Entry 7TMZ (X-ray diffraction, 2.20 A resolution); this record covers chains H and L of the 4 polymer chains in the assembly.

Chain H:
Molecule: Fab heavy chain
From: Mus musculus
Notes: antibody fragment or engineered binder
Sequence (216 residues; each row starts with the number of its first residue; note: 3 numbers in that range are skipped by the numbering (no residue carries them; nothing is unmodelled there)):
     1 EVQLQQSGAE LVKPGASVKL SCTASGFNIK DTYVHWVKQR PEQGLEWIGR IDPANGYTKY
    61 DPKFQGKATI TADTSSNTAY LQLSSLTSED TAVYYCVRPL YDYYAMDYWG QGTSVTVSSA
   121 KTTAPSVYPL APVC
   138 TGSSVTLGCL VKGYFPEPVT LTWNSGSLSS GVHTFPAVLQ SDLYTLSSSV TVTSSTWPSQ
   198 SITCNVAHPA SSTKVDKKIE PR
Cystine bridges: C22-C96, C146-C201

Chain L:
Molecule: Fab light chain
From: Mus musculus
Notes: antibody fragment or engineered binder
Sequence (214 residues; each row starts with the number of its first residue):
     1 DILMTQSPSS MSVSLGDTVS ITCHASQGIS SNIGWLQQKP GKSFMGLIYY GTNLVDGVPS
    61 RFSGSGSGAD YSLTISSLDS EDFADYYCVQ YAQLPYTFGG GTKLEIKRAD AAPTVSIFPP
   121 SSEQLTSGGA SVVCFLNNFY PKDINVKWKI DGSERQNGVL NSWTDQDSKD STYSMSSTLT
   181 LTKDEYERHN SYTCEATHKT STSPIVKSFN RNEC
Cystine bridges: C23-C88, C134-C194

Interface between chain H and chain L:
Disulfides between the chains: C134(H)-C214(L)
Pairs across the interface (74):
  H35(H) with Y96(L)
  V37(H) with F98(L), hydrophobic
  Q39(H) with Q38(L), hydrogen bond; F44(L); Y87(L)
  L45(H) with F44(L), hydrophobic; Y87(L), hydrophobic; F98(L), hydrophobic
  W47(H) with P95(L), hydrophobic; Y96(L); F98(L)
  K59(H) with L94(L)
  D61(H) with P95(L)
  Y95(H) with Q38(L), hydrogen bond; S43(L); F44(L), hydrophobic
  L100(H) with V55(L), hydrophobic; D56(L)
  Y101(H) with Y49(L); D56(L), hydrogen bond
  D102(H) with Y49(L); Y91(L), hydrogen bond
  Y104(H) with Y91(L); Y96(L), hydrogen bond (backbone-side chain)
  M106(H) with L36(L); Y96(L), hydrophobic
  D107(H) with G46(L), hydrogen bond (backbone-backbone); Y49(L)
  W109(H) with L36(L); F44(L), hydrophobic
  G110(H) with S43(L), hydrogen bond (backbone-side chain)
  Q111(H) with S43(L)
  Y128(H) with S121(L); E123(L); Q124(L); S127(L)
  P129(H) with S121(L); E123(L)
  L130(H) with F118(L); V133(L), hydrophobic
  A131(H) with F118(L)
  V133(H) with P119(L); F209(L), hydrophobic; C214(L), hydrophobic
  C134(H) with C214(L), disulfide
  T143(H) with S116(L); F118(L)
  L144(H) with F118(L)
  L147(H) with S131(L)
  K149(H) with T180(L)
  S167(H) with K169(L), hydrogen bond
  H170(H) with N137(L); N138(L), hydrogen bond; S174(L)
  F172(H) with F135(L), hydrophobic; N137(L); S162(L); T164(L); S174(L); M175(L); S176(L)
  P173(H) with S162(L), hydrogen bond (backbone-side chain); W163(L)
  V175(H) with L160(L), hydrophobic; N161(L); S162(L)
  Q177(H) with L160(L)
  T182(H) with L160(L)
  S184(H) with S176(L), hydrogen bond
  S185(H) with F135(L)
  S186(H) with F135(L); N137(L), hydrogen bond
  R219(H) with P119(L), hydrogen bond (side chain-backbone); P120(L)
Interface residues without a listed pair, chain H (45 interface residues in all): E46, R50, K63, A105, P132, G145, K214
Interface residues without a listed pair, chain L (44 interface residues in all): D1, K42, M45, Y50, I117

Overview:
45 residues of chain H and 44 residues of chain L are in contact; the contacts include 1 disulfide bond and 13
hydrogen bonds. Polar pairs include Q39(H)-Q38(L), Y95(H)-Q38(L) and Y101(H)-D56(L).
Here chain H is Fab heavy chain and chain L is Fab light chain, both from Mus musculus. Entry 7TMZ (Integrin
alpha IIB beta3 complex with BMS compound 4) was determined by X-ray diffraction, deposited together with
7L8P, 7TCT, 7TD8, 7THO, 7TPD, 7U60 and 15 further entries.
